3OEV - chains I and Y of the 28 polymer chains in the assembly; structure by X-ray diffraction, 2.85 A resolution.

== Chain I ==
Protein: Proteasome component PUP3
Source organism: Saccharomyces cerevisiae
Notes: EC 3.4.25.1
UniProtKB: P25451 (PSB3_YEAST); the construct lacks a stretch of the UniProt sequence and is renumbered around it, so the offset changes along the chain: -8 to -1 = UniProt 2-9; 1-36 = UniProt 10-45; 38-105 = UniProt 46-113; 106-122 = UniProt 117-133; 2 more segments
Sequence (204 residues; numbered -8 to 194 plus 4 insertion-coded residues; 3 numbers in that range are skipped by the numbering (no residue carries them; nothing is unmodelled there); the number before each row is that of its first residue; a row labelled like 105A-105C holds insertion residues (105A, then the next letters in order); numbers below 1 keep their minus sign (Ser-8 is residue -8)):
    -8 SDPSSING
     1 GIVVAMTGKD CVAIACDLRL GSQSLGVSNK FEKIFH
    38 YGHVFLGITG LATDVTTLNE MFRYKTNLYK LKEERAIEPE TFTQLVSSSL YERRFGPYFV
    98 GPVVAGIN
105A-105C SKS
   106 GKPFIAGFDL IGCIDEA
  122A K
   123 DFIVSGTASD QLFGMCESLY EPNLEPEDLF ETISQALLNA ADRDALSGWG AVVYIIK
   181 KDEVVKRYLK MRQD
UniProt features mapped onto this chain:
  - modified residue: Ser22 (Phosphoserine)
  - cross-link: Lys62 (Glycyl lysine isopeptide (Lys-Gly) (interchain with G-Cter in ubiquitin))
Bound ions: Mg2+ site 1: Gly128, Ser131; Mg2+ site 2: Ala163, Asp166, Ser169

== Chain Y ==
Protein: Proteasome component PRE2
Source organism: Saccharomyces cerevisiae
Notes: EC 3.4.25.1
UniProtKB: P30656 (PSB5_YEAST); the construct lacks a stretch of the UniProt sequence and is renumbered around it, so the offset changes along the chain: 1-105 = UniProt 76-180; 106-181 = UniProt 183-258; 183-211 = UniProt 259-287
Sequence (212 residues; numbered 1 to 211 plus 2 insertion-coded residues; 1 number in that range is skipped by the numbering (no residue carries it; nothing is unmodelled there); the number before each row is that of its first residue; a row labelled like 105A-105B holds insertion residues (105A, then the next letters in order)):
     1 TTTLAFRFQG GIIVAVDSRA TAGNWVASQT VKKVIEINPF LLGTMAGGAA DCQFWETWLG
    61 SQCRLHELRE KERISVAAAS KILSNLVYQY KGAGLSMGTM ICGYT
105A-105B RK
   106 EGPTIYYVDS DGTRLKGDIF CVGSGQTFAY GVLDSNYKWD LSVEDALYLG KRSILAAAHR
   166 DAYSGGSVNL YHVTED
   183 GWIYHGNHDV GELFWKVKEE EGSFNNVIG
Residues lining bound ligands: 3OE (4-(benzyloxy)-N-[(2S,3R)-3-hydroxy-1-{[(2S)-1-{[(3-methylthiophen-2-yl)methyl]amino}-1-oxo-4-phenylbutan-2-yl]amino}-1-oxobutan-2-yl]benzamide): Thr1, Arg19, Ala20, Thr21, Ala22, Val31, Lys32, Lys33, Met45, Ala46, Gly47, Gly48, Ala49, Cys52, Ser96

== How chain I and chain Y interact ==
Pairs across the interface - 47 pairs, chain I then chain Y:
  Arg19(I) with Ala167(Y)
  Ser24(I) with Arg165(Y); Asp166(Y); Ala167(Y), hydrogen bond (backbone-backbone); Tyr168(Y)
  Leu25(I) with Phe133(Y), hydrophobic; Arg165(Y)
  Gly26(I) with Arg165(Y), hydrogen bond (backbone-side chain)
  Val27(I) with Arg165(Y)
  Asn29(I) with His164(Y); Asn208(Y), hydrogen bond; Val209(Y); Ile210(Y)
  Lys30(I) with Asn208(Y); Ile210(Y)
  Gln133(I) with Trp25(Y)
  Arg165(I) with Trp25(Y); Val26(Y), hydrogen bond (backbone-backbone); Ala27(Y), hydrogen bond (side chain-backbone); Ser28(Y)
  Asp166(I) with Asn24(Y); Val26(Y)
  Ala167(I) with Asn24(Y), hydrogen bond (backbone-backbone); Val26(Y); Ala167(Y); Tyr168(Y), hydrophobic
  Leu168(I) with Asn24(Y)
  Trp171(I) with His164(Y), hydrogen bond (side chain-backbone); Arg165(Y)
  Lys190(I) with Trp197(Y)
  Met191(I) with Trp197(Y)
  Arg192(I) with Gln29(Y); Gly171(Y), hydrogen bond (side chain-backbone); Asp191(Y), salt bridge; Val192(Y); Gly193(Y)
  Gln193(I) with His164(Y), hydrogen bond (backbone-side chain); Phe196(Y); Trp197(Y); Val209(Y)
  Asp194(I) with Arg19(Y), salt bridge; Ala163(Y); Asp166(Y); Ser169(Y); Gly170(Y); Gly171(Y), hydrogen bond (side chain-backbone); Val192(Y)
Also at the interface, not in a pair above, chain I (21 interface residues in all): Ser-4, Leu18, Asp164
Also at the interface, not in a pair above, chain Y (27 interface residues in all): Thr21, Asn207

== Summary ==
The interface between chain I and chain Y involves 21 residues on one side and 27 on the other; the contacts
include 10 hydrogen bonds and 2 salt bridges. Polar contacts include Arg192(I)-Asp191(Y), Asp194(I)-Arg19(Y)
and Gly26(I)-Arg165(Y). Chain Y binds compound 3OE.
Chain I is Proteasome component PUP3 and chain Y is Proteasome component PRE2, both from Saccharomyces
cerevisiae; the structure, Structure of yeast 20S open-gate proteasome with Compound 25, was determined by
X-ray diffraction (same publication as 3SDI, 3SDK and 3OEU).
